PDB entry 5CEI | X-ray diffraction, 2.24 A resolution | chains A and B

Chain A:
Protein: Cyclin-dependent kinase 8
Source organism: Homo sapiens
Notes: EC 2.7.11.22, 2.7.11.23
Reference sequence: P49336 (CDK8_HUMAN); numbering as in UniProt (aligned over 1-403)
Sequence (406 residues; row label = number of the first residue in the row; numbers below 1 keep their minus sign (Asp-2 is residue -2)):
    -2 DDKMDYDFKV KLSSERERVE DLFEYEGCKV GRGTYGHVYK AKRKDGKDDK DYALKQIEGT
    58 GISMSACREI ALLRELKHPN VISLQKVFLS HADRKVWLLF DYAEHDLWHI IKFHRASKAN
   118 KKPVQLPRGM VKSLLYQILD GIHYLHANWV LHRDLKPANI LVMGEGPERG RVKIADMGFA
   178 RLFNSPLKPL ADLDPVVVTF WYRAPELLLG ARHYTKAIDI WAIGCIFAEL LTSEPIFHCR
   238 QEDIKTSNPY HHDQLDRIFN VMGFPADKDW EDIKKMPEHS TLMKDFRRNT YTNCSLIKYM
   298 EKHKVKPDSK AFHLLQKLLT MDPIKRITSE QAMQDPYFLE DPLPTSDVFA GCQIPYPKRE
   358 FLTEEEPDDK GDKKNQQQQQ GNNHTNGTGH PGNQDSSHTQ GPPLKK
Not modelled in the structure: -2 to -1, 117-121, 187-195, 240-243, 363-403
Differences from the reference sequence: expression tag (-2 to 0)
Residues lining bound ligands: 50R (4-(4-iodophenoxy)-N-methylthieno[2,3-c]pyridine-2-carboxamide): Val27, Gly28, Tyr32, Val35, Ala50, Lys52, Ile79, Phe97, Asp98, Tyr99, Ala100, Asp103, His106, Ala155, Leu158, Asp173, Arg356
Reported in the primary citation:
  - binding site for 50R: Lys52, Ala100, Arg356

Chain B:
Protein: Cyclin-C
Source organism: Homo sapiens
Reference sequence: P24863 (CCNC_HUMAN); numbering as in UniProt (aligned over 1-283)
Sequence (287 residues; numbered -3 to 283; the number before each row is that of its first residue; numbers below 1 keep their minus sign (Asp-3 is residue -3)):
    -3 DDKAMAGNFW QSSHYLQWIL DKQDLLKERQ KDLKFLSEEE YWKLQIFFTN VIQALGEHLK
    57 LRQQVIATAT VYFKRFYARY SLKSIDPVLM APTCVFLASK VEEFGVVSNT RLIAAATSVL
   117 KTRFSYAFPK EFPYRMNHIL ECEFYLLELM DCCLIVYHPY RPLLQYVQDM GQEDMLLPLA
   177 WRIVNDTYRT DLCLLYPPFM IALACLHVAC VVQQKDARQW FAELSVDMEK ILEIIRVILK
   237 LYEQWKNFDE RKEMATILSK MPKPKPPPNS EGEQGPNGSQ NSSYSQS
Not modelled in the structure: 265-283
Differences from the reference sequence: expression tag (-3 to 0)
Curated features (UniProtKB/Swiss-Prot):
  - modified residue: Ser275 (Phosphoserine)

How chain A and chain B interact:
Contacting residue pairs (84; chain A residue first):
  Lys0(A) - Tyr130(B)
  Lys0(A) - Pro260(B)
  Lys0(A) - Lys261(B)
  Lys0(A) - Pro262(B)
  Met1(A) - Ser80(B)
  Met1(A) - Ile81(B)  hydrophobic
  Met1(A) - Tyr141(B)  hydrophobic
  Met1(A) - Pro260(B)
  Met1(A) - Lys261(B)
  Asp2(A) - Lys79(B)  salt bridge
  Asp2(A) - Ser80(B)  hydrogen bond (backbone-backbone)
  Asp2(A) - Pro260(B)
  Asp2(A) - Lys261(B)  hydrogen bond (side chain-backbone)
  Tyr3(A) - Lys261(B)  hydrogen bond (backbone-backbone)
  Tyr3(A) - Pro262(B)
  Tyr3(A) - Pro263(B)  hydrophobic
  Tyr3(A) - Pro264(B)
  Asp4(A) - Lys261(B)  salt bridge
  Phe5(A) - Tyr76(B)  hydrophobic
  Phe5(A) - Ser80(B)
  Phe5(A) - Leu145(B)  hydrophobic
  Lys6(A) - Tyr141(B)
  Leu9(A) - Tyr141(B)  hydrophobic
  Leu9(A) - Leu145(B)  hydrophobic
  Arg13(A) - Glu144(B)  salt bridge
  Gly58(A) - Phe140(B)
  Ile59(A) - Leu93(B)  hydrophobic
  Ile59(A) - Lys96(B)  hydrogen bond (backbone-side chain)
  Ile59(A) - Glu139(B)
  Ile59(A) - Phe140(B)  hydrophobic
  Ile59(A) - Leu143(B)  hydrophobic
  Met61(A) - Lys96(B)
  Met61(A) - Glu98(B)
  Met61(A) - Glu99(B)
  Met61(A) - Val102(B)  hydrophobic
  Cys64(A) - Leu93(B)  hydrophobic
  Cys64(A) - Lys96(B)
  Cys64(A) - Val97(B)  hydrophobic
  Cys64(A) - Leu150(B)
  Arg65(A) - Asp-2(B)  salt bridge
  Arg65(A) - Lys96(B)
  Arg65(A) - Val97(B)  hydrogen bond (side chain-backbone)
  Arg65(A) - Glu98(B)
  Arg65(A) - Glu99(B)  salt bridge
  Ile67(A) - Cys148(B)  hydrophobic
  Ala68(A) - Leu150(B)  hydrophobic
  Ala68(A) - Ile151(B)
  Leu69(A) - Ala0(B)  hydrophobic
  Leu69(A) - Met1(B)  hydrophobic
  Arg71(A) - Gln13(B)  hydrogen bond
  Arg71(A) - Asp147(B)  salt bridge
  Arg71(A) - Cys148(B)
  Arg71(A) - Cys149(B)
  Glu72(A) - Ser8(B)
  Glu72(A) - Ser9(B)  hydrogen bond
  Glu72(A) - Ile151(B)
  Leu73(A) - Met1(B)  hydrophobic
  Val84(A) - Cys148(B)  hydrophobic
  Leu86(A) - Phe140(B)
  Leu86(A) - Leu143(B)  hydrophobic
  Leu86(A) - Glu144(B)
  Ser87(A) - Phe140(B)
  His88(A) - Phe140(B)
  His88(A) - Glu144(B)  salt bridge
  Arg91(A) - Leu136(B)  hydrogen bond (side chain-backbone)
  Arg91(A) - Phe140(B)
  Asn145(A) - Lys-1(B)
  Asn145(A) - Ala0(B)
  Asn145(A) - Met1(B)  hydrogen bond (backbone-backbone)
  Asn145(A) - Asn4(B)
  Trp146(A) - Lys-1(B)
  Trp146(A) - Ala0(B)
  Trp146(A) - Ala2(B)  hydrophobic
  Arg150(A) - Glu99(B)  salt bridge
  Phe176(A) - Glu99(B)
  Ala177(A) - Glu99(B)
  Arg178(A) - Glu99(B)  hydrogen bond (backbone-side chain)
  Leu179(A) - Glu99(B)
  Leu179(A) - Gly101(B)
  Leu179(A) - Val102(B)  hydrophobic
  Phe180(A) - Glu99(B)  hydrogen bond (backbone-backbone)
  Phe180(A) - Phe100(B)
  Phe180(A) - Gly101(B)
  Asn181(A) - Glu99(B)
Other interface residues (no listed pair), chain A (38 interface residues in all): Ser60, Lys92, Val93, Val147
Other interface residues (no listed pair), chain B (46 interface residues in all): Gly3, His10, Phe72, Asp82, Leu85, His134, Glu137

Overview:
The interface between chain A and chain B involves 38 residues on one side and 46 on the other; the contacts
include 11 hydrogen bonds and 8 salt bridges. Polar contacts include Asp2(A)-Lys79(B), Asp4(A)-Lys261(B) and
Arg13(A)-Glu144(B). Bound to chain A: compound 50R. From the paper: a binding site for 50R at Lys52(A),
Ala100(A) and Arg356(A).
Here chain A is Cyclin-dependent kinase 8 and chain B is Cyclin-C, both from Homo sapiens. Entry 5CEI (Crystal
structure of CDK8:Cyclin C complex with compound 22) was determined by X-ray diffraction.
